PDB entry 9GUP | electron microscopy, 2.80 A resolution | chains A and L of the 23 polymer chains in the assembly

[Chain A]
Molecule: 16S ribosomal RNA
Organism: Escherichia coli K-12
Sequence (1541 nucleotides; each row starts with the number of its first residue):
     1 AAAUUGAAGA GUUUGAUCAU GGCUCAGAUU GAACGCUGGC GGCAGGCCUA ACACAUGCAA
    61 GUCGAACGGU AACAGGAAGA AGCUUGCUUC UUUGCUGACG AGUGGCGGAC GGGUGAGUAA
   121 UGUCUGGGAA ACUGCCUGAU GGAGGGGGAU AACUACUGGA AACGGUAGCU AAUACCGCAU
   181 AACGUCGCAA GACCAAAGAG GGGUACCUUC GGGCCUCUUG CCAUCGGAUG UGCCCAGAUG
   241 GGAUUAGCUA GUAGGUGGGG UAACGGCUCA CCUAGGCGAC GAUCCCUAGC UGGUCUGAGA
   301 GGAUGACCAG CCACACUGGA ACUGAGACAC GGUCCAGACU CCUACGGGAG GCAGCAGUGG
   361 GGAAUAUUGC ACAAUGGGCG CAAGCCUGAU GCAGCCAUGC CGCGUGUAUG AAGAAGGCCU
   421 UCGGGUUGUA AAGUACUUUC AGCGGGGAGG AAGGGAGUAA AGUUAAUACC UUUGCUCAUU
   481 GACGUUACCC GCAGAAGAAG CACCGGCUAA CUCCGUGCCA GCAGCCXCGG UAAUACGGAG
   541 GGUGCAAGCG UUAAUCGGAA UUACUGGGCG UAAAGCGCAC GCAGGCGGUU UGUUAAGUCA
   601 GAUGUGAAAU CCCCGGGCUC AACCUGGGAA CUGCAUCUGA UACUGGCAAG CUUGAGUCUC
   661 GUAGAGGGGG GUAGAAUUCC AGGUGUAGCG GUGAAAUGCG UAGAGAUCUG GAGGAAUACC
   721 GGUGGCGAAG GCGGCCCCCU GGACGAAGAC UGACGCUCAG GUGCGAAAGC GUGGGGAGCA
   781 AACAGGAUUA GAUACCCUGG UAGUCCACGC CGUAAACGAU GUCGACUUGG AGGUUGUGCC
   841 CUUGAGGCGU GGCUUCCGGA GCUAACGCGU UAAGUCGACC GCCUGGGGAG UACGGCCGCA
   901 AGGUUAAAAC UCAAAUGAAU UGACGGGGGC CCGCACAAGC GGUGGAGCAU GUGGUUUAAU
   961 UCGAUGXAAC GCGAAGAACC UUACCUGGUC UUGACAUCCA CGGAAGUUUU CAGAGAUGAG
  1021 AAUGUGCCUU CGGGAACCGU GAGACAGGUG CUGCAUGGCU GUCGUCAGCU CGUGUUGUGA
  1081 AAUGUUGGGU UAAGUCCCGC AACGAGCGCA ACCCUUAUCC UUUGUUGCCA GCGGUCCGGC
  1141 CGGGAACUCA AAGGAGACUG CCAGUGAUAA ACUGGAGGAA GGUGGGGAUG ACGUCAAGUC
  1201 AUCAUGGCCC UUACGACCAG GGCUACACAC GUGCUACAAU GGCGCAUACA AAGAGAAGCG
  1261 ACCUCGCGAG AGCAAGCGGA CCUCAUAAAG UGCGUCGUAG UCCGGAUUGG AGUCUGCAAC
  1321 UCGACUCCAU GAAGUCGGAA UCGCUAGUAA UCGUGGAUCA GAAUGCCACG GUGAAUACGU
  1381 UCCCGGGCCU UGUACACACC GCCCGUXACA CCAUGGGAGU GGGUUGCAAA AGAAGUAGGU
  1441 AGCUUAACCU UCGGGAGGGC GCUUACCACU UUGUGAUUCA UGACUGGGGU GAAGUCGUAA
  1501 CAAGGUAACC GUAGGGGAAC CUGCGGUUGG AUCACCUCCU U
Not modelled in the structure: 1492-1493
Modified / non-standard residues: PSU (pseudouridine-5'-monophosphate) at position 516, G7M (N7-methyl-guanosine-5'-monophosphate) at position 527, 2MG (2N-methylguanosine-5'-monophosphate) at position 966, 5MC (5-methylcytidine-5'-monophosphate) at position 967, 2MG (2N-methylguanosine-5'-monophosphate) at position 1207, 4OC (4n,o2'-methylcytidine-5'-monophosphate) at position 1402, 5MC (5-methylcytidine-5'-monophosphate) at position 1407, UR3 (3-methyluridine-5'-monophoshate) at position 1498, 2MG (2N-methylguanosine-5'-monophosphate) at position 1516, MA6 (6N-dimethyladenosine-5'-monophoshate) at position 1518, MA6 (6N-dimethyladenosine-5'-monophoshate) at position 1519
Bound ions: Mg2+ site 1 near G21 (its only coordinating residue here); Mg2+ site 2: A59, U387; Mg2+ site 3 near G100 (its only coordinating residue here); Mg2+ site 4: A109, G331; Mg2+ site 5 near G111 (its only coordinating residue here); Mg2+ site 6: A116, G117, G289; Mg2+ site 7: A174, C175; Mg2+ site 8: U180, A195; Mg2+ site 9: G299, G558; Mg2+ site 10 near C352 (its only coordinating residue here); Mg2+ site 11: A509, A510; Mg2+ site 12: PSU_516, A533; 35 more Mg2+ sites not listed

[Chain L]
Protein: 30S ribosomal protein S11
Organism: Escherichia coli K-12
UniProtKB: P0A7R9 (RS11_ECOLI); numbering as in UniProt (aligned over 1-129)
Chain sequence (129 residues; each row starts with the number of its first residue):
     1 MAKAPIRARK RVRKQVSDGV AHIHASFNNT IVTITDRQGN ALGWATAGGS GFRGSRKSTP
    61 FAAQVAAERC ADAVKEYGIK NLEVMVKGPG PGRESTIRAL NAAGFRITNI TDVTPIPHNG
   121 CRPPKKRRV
Not modelled in the structure: 1-12

[Interface between chain A and chain L]
Pairs across the interface - 66 pairs, chain A then chain L:
  G674(A) - His118(L)  base contact
  A675(A) - Ile116(L)  hydrogen bond to the sugar
  A675(A) - His118(L)  hydrogen bond to the base
  A676(A) - Pro115(L)  phosphate contact
  A676(A) - Pro117(L)  sugar contact
  A676(A) - Cys121(L)  base contact
  U677(A) - Cys121(L)  base contact
  G683(A) - Gly39(L)  hydrogen bond to the base
  G683(A) - Asn40(L)  hydrogen bond to the base
  U684(A) - Asn40(L)  sugar contact
  U684(A) - Ala41(L)  hydrogen bond to the sugar
  G685(A) - Ala41(L)  sugar contact
  G685(A) - Trp44(L)  sugar contact
  U686(A) - Trp44(L)  hydrogen bond to the sugar
  A687(A) - Trp44(L)  sugar contact
  G688(A) - Thr46(L)  hydrogen bond to the phosphate
  G688(A) - Gly49(L)  phosphate contact
  C689(A) - Asn29(L)  hydrogen bond to the phosphate
  C689(A) - Thr46(L)  hydrogen bond to the phosphate
  C689(A) - Gly48(L)  phosphate contact
  C689(A) - Arg53(L)  salt bridge to the phosphate
  G690(A) - Asn29(L)  hydrogen bond to the phosphate
  G690(A) - Arg53(L)  hydrogen bond to the base
  G691(A) - Asn28(L)  hydrogen bond to the phosphate
  G691(A) - Arg53(L)  hydrogen bond to the base
  G691(A) - Lys57(L)  hydrogen bond to the base
  U692(A) - Asn28(L)  hydrogen bond to the phosphate
  U692(A) - Gly54(L)  base contact
  U692(A) - Arg127(L)  phosphate contact
  G693(A) - Arg127(L)  salt bridge to the phosphate
  A694(A) - Ser55(L)  phosphate contact
  A704(A) - Trp44(L)  base contact
  G705(A) - Ile31(L)  base contact
  G705(A) - Trp44(L)  base contact
  A706(A) - Thr33(L)  sugar contact
  U707(A) - His22(L)  hydrogen bond to the phosphate
  U707(A) - Gly39(L)  base contact
  U707(A) - Lys87(L)  salt bridge to the phosphate
  C708(A) - Gln38(L)  sugar contact
  C708(A) - Gly39(L)  sugar contact
  G714(A) - Cys121(L)  hydrogen bond to the base
  A716(A) - His118(L)  base contact
  A716(A) - Asn119(L)  hydrogen bond to the sugar
  A716(A) - Gly120(L)  sugar contact
  U717(A) - Asn119(L)  hydrogen bond to the phosphate
  A718(A) - His118(L)  stacking on the base
  A718(A) - Asn119(L)  hydrogen bond to the phosphate
  G778(A) - Cys121(L)  sugar contact
  G778(A) - Arg122(L)  hydrogen bond to the sugar
  C779(A) - Arg122(L)  sugar contact
  C779(A) - Pro123(L)  sugar contact
  C779(A) - Pro124(L)  phosphate contact
  C779(A) - Lys125(L)  phosphate contact
  A780(A) - Lys125(L)  hydrogen bond to the phosphate
  A781(A) - Lys125(L)  salt bridge to the phosphate
  C795(A) - Arg128(L)  hydrogen bond to the sugar
  C796(A) - Arg127(L)  hydrogen bond to the phosphate
  C796(A) - Arg128(L)  salt bridge to the phosphate
  C797(A) - Arg127(L)  salt bridge to the phosphate
  U1506(A) - Arg128(L)  hydrogen bond to the base
  U1522(A) - Lys125(L)  phosphate contact
  U1522(A) - Arg128(L)  salt bridge to the phosphate
  G1523(A) - Lys125(L)  salt bridge to the phosphate
  G1523(A) - Arg128(L)  salt bridge to the phosphate
  C1524(A) - Arg122(L)  salt bridge to the phosphate
  G1525(A) - Arg122(L)  salt bridge to the phosphate
Interface residues without a listed pair, chain A (41 interface residues in all): A695, A715, A777, A1507
Interface residues without a listed pair, chain L (37 interface residues in all): His24, Ser26, Thr35, Leu42, Lys126, Val129

[Overview]
The interface between chain A and chain L involves 41 residues on one side and 37 on the other; the contacts
include 25 hydrogen bonds, 11 salt bridges and 1 aromatic stacking contact. Polar pairs include
A675(A)-His118(L), G683(A)-Gly39(L) and G683(A)-Asn40(L).
Here chain A is 16S ribosomal RNA and chain L is 30S ribosomal protein S11, both from Escherichia coli K-12.
Entry 9GUP (30S mRNA delivery complex (open head)) was determined by electron microscopy, deposited together
with 9GUQ, 9GUR, 9GUS, 9GUT, 9GUU, 9GUV, 9GUW and 9GUX.
